PDB entry 4M9N | X-ray diffraction, 2.27 A resolution | chains A and T of the 4 polymer chains in the assembly

== Chain A ==
Protein: DNA polymerase beta
From: Homo sapiens
Notes: EC 2.7.7.7, 4.2.99.-
Reference sequence: P06746 (DPOLB_HUMAN); numbering as in UniProt (aligned over 1-335)
Sequence (335 residues; numbered 1 to 335; the number before each row is that of its first residue):
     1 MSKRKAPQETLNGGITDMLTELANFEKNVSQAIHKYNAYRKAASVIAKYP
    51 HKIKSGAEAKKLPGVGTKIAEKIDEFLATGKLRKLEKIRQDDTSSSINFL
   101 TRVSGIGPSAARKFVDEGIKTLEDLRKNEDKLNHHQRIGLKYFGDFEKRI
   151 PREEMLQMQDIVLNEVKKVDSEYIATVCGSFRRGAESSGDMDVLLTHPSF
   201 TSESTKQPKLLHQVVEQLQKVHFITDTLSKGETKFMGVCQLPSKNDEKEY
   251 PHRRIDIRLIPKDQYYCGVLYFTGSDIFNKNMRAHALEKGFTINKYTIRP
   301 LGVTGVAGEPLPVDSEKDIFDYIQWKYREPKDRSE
Not modelled in the structure: 1-9, 205-208, 244-248, 286-291, 302-307, 323-327
Differences from the reference sequence: engineered mutation Lys295 (Glu in P06746)
Swiss-Prot annotation at these positions:
  - region: Arg183 to Asp192 (DNA-binding)
  - active site: Lys72 (Nucleophile)
  - binding site (K(+)): Lys60, Leu62, Val65, Thr101, Val103, Ile106
  - binding site (Na(+)): Lys60, Leu62, Val65, Thr101, Val103, Ile106
  - binding site (dATP): Arg149, Ser180, Arg183, Gly189, Asp190
  - binding site (dCTP): Arg149, Ser180, Arg183, Gly189, Asp190
  - binding site (dGTP): Arg149, Ser180, Arg183, Gly189, Asp190, Asp192
  - binding site (dTTP): Arg149, Ser180, Arg183, Gly189, Asp190
  - binding site (Mg(2+)): Asp190, Asp192, Asp256
  - modified residue: Lys72 (N6-acetyllysine), Arg83 (Omega-N-methylarginine), Arg152 (Omega-N-methylarginine)
  - cross-link (Glycyl lysine isopeptide (Lys-Gly)): Lys41 (interchain with G-Cter in ubiquitin), Lys61 (interchain with G-Cter in ubiquitin), Lys81 (interchain with G-Cter in ubiquitin)
Bound ions: Na+ site 1: Lys60, Leu62, Val65 (shared with 1 residue of chain D); Na+ site 2: Thr101, Val103, Ile106 (shared with 1 residue of chain P); Mg2+: Asp190, Asp192 (together with 2'-deoxyadenosine 5'-triphosphate)
Ligand contacts: 2'-deoxyadenosine 5'-triphosphate (DTP): Arg149, Gly179, Ser180, Arg183, Ser187, Ser188, Gly189, Asp190, Asp192, Tyr271, Phe272, Thr273, Gly274, Asp276, Asn279
Reported in the primary citation:
  - conformationally variable residues (side-chain flip): Asp192
  - catalytic residues: Asp192
  - mutagenesis - E295K (225-fold): decreased binding to cognate nucleotide
  - mutagenesis - E295K (220-fold): decreased catalytic activity on correct incorporation

== Chain T ==
Molecule: DNA Template Strand
Sequence (16 nucleotides; numbered 1 to 16; the number before each row is that of its first residue):
     1 CCGACAGCGCATCAGC

== Chain A / chain T interface ==
Residue-residue contacts - 16 pairs, chain A then chain T:
  His34(A) with DC5(T), stacking on the base
  Asn133(A) with DT12(T), phosphate contact
  His134(A) with DT12(T), phosphate contact
  Ser229(A) with DC10(T), phosphate contact; DA11(T), sugar contact
  Lys230(A) with DC10(T), hydrogen bond to the phosphate; DA11(T), hydrogen bond to the phosphate
  Gly231(A) with DC10(T), phosphate contact
  Glu232(A) with DC10(T), hydrogen bond to the phosphate
  Thr233(A) with DG9(T), hydrogen bond to the phosphate; DC10(T), hydrogen bond to the phosphate
  Lys234(A) with DG9(T), phosphate contact; DC10(T), hydrogen bond to the phosphate
  Tyr271(A) with DA6(T), base contact
  Tyr296(A) with DC8(T), sugar contact; DG9(T), phosphate contact
Also at the interface, not in a pair above, chain A (12 interface residues in all): Leu228

== Overview ==
12 residues of chain A face 7 of chain T across their interface, with 6 hydrogen bonds and 1 aromatic stacking
contact. Polar contacts include Lys230(A)-DC10(T), Lys230(A)-DA11(T) and Glu232(A)-DC10(T). Ligands of chain
A: 2'-deoxyadenosine 5'-triphosphate. The paper reports the catalytic residue Asp192(A); E295K of chain A
reduces binding to cognate nucleotide.
Here chain A is DNA polymerase beta (Homo sapiens) and chain T is DNA Template Strand. Entry 4M9N (DNA
Polymerase Beta E295K Soaked with dATP) was determined by X-ray diffraction together with 4M9G, 4M9H, 4M9J and
4M9L from the same study.
